3ZIA - chains N and T of the 10 polymer chains in the assembly; structure by X-ray diffraction, 2.50 A resolution.

# Chain N
Name: ATP synthase subunit beta, mitochondrial
Source organism: Saccharomyces cerevisiae
Notes: EC 3.6.3.14
Reference sequence: P00830 (ATPB_YEAST); residues 1-478 here correspond to UniProt positions 34-511 (UniProt number = residue number + 33)
Amino-acid sequence (478 residues; row label = number of the first residue in the row):
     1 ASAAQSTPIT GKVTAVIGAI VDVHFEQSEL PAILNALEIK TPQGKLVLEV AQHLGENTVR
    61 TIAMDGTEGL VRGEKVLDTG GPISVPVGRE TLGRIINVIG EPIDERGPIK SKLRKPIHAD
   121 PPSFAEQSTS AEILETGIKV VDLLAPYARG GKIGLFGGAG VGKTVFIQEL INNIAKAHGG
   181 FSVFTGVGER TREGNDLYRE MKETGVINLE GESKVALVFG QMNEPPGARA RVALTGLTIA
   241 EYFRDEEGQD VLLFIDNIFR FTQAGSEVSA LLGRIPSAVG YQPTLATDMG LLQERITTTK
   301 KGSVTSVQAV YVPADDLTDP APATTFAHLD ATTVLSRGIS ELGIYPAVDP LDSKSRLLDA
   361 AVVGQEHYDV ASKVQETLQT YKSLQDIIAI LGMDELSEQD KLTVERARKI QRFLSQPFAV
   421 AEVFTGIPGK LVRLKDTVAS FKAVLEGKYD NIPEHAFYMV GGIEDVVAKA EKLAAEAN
Not modelled in the structure: 1-5, 476-478
UniProt features mapped onto this chain:
  - binding site (ATP): G157 to T164
  - modified residue: T79 (Phosphothreonine), T204 (Phosphothreonine), S340 (Phosphoserine)
Reported in the primary citation:
  - binding site for the ligand ADP: Y345, F424
  - catalytic residues: E189 (citing earlier work)

# Chain T
Name: Atpase inhibitor, mitochondrial
Source organism: Saccharomyces cerevisiae
Notes: fragment: inhibitor protein
Reference sequence: P01097 (ATIF_YEAST); residues 1-63 here correspond to UniProt positions 23-85 (UniProt number = residue number + 22)
Amino-acid sequence (63 residues; row label = number of the first residue in the row):
     1 SEGSTGTPRG SGSEDSFVKR ARATEDFFVR QREKEQLRHL KEQLEKQRKK IDSLENKIDS
    61 MTK
Not modelled in the structure: 37-63
Differences from the reference sequence: engineered mutation A21 (Glu43 in P01097)

# Interface between chain N and chain T
Contacting residue pairs - 39 pairs, chain N then chain T:
  E341(N) with G10(T); S11(T), hydrogen bond (side chain-backbone)
  Q379(N) with E2(T), hydrogen bond
  Y381(N) with E25(T), hydrogen bond
  K382(N) with E2(T); G3(T); T7(T)
  S383(N) with E2(T)
  Q385(N) with G6(T); T7(T); P8(T); A21(T); E25(T)
  D386(N) with S1(T); E2(T); G3(T), hydrogen bond (side chain-backbone); S4(T); T5(T), hydrogen bond (side chain-backbone); G6(T), hydrogen bond (side chain-backbone)
  I388(N) with A21(T); T24(T)
  A389(N) with F17(T); R20(T), hydrogen bond (backbone-side chain); A21(T), hydrophobic
  I390(N) with R20(T)
  M393(N) with F28(T), hydrophobic
  E398(N) with R32(T), salt bridge
  K401(N) with F28(T); R32(T)
  E405(N) with R32(T), salt bridge
  R408(N) with E25(T), salt bridge; D26(T), salt bridge; V29(T)
  D450(N) with Q36(T)
  N451(N) with Q36(T)
  P453(N) with E33(T); Q36(T)
  E454(N) with V29(T); E33(T), hydrogen bond (backbone-side chain)
Other interface residues (no listed pair), chain N (24 interface residues in all): G338, L342, V404, K409, I452
Other interface residues (no listed pair), chain T (22 interface residues in all): R9

# Summary
Chain N and chain T form an interface of 24 and 22 residues respectively; the contacts include 8 hydrogen
bonds and 4 salt bridges. Among the polar pairs are E398(N)-R32(T), E405(N)-R32(T) and R408(N)-E25(T). From
the paper: the catalytic residue E189(N); a binding site for the ligand ADP at Y345(N) and F424(N).
Here chain N is ATP synthase subunit beta, mitochondrial and chain T is Atpase inhibitor, mitochondrial, both
from Saccharomyces cerevisiae. Entry 3ZIA (The structure of F1-ATPase from Saccharomyces cerevisiae inhibited
by its regulatory protein IF1) was determined by X-ray diffraction.
